7Y71 - chains P and C of the 5 polymer chains in the assembly; structure by electron microscopy, 3.12 A resolution.

# Chain P
Protein: Fab E7 light chain
Source organism: Homo sapiens
Notes: antibody fragment or engineered binder
Chain sequence (219 residues; numbered 1 to 219; the number before each row is that of its first residue):
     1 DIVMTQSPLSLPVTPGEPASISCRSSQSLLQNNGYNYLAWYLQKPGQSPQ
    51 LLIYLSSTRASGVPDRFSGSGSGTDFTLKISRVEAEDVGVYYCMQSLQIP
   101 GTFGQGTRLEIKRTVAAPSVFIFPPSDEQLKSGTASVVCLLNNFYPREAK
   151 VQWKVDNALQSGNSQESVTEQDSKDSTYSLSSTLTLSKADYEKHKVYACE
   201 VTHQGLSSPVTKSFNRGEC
Cystine bridges: C23-C93, C139-C199

# Chain C
Protein: Spike glycoprotein
Source organism: Homo sapiens
UniProt: P0DTC2 (SPIKE_SARS2); residue numbers follow UniProt; this construct covers 16-1213
Chain sequence (1198 residues; numbered 16 to 1213; the number before each row is that of its first residue):
    16 VNLTTRTQLPPAYTNSFTRGVYYPDKVFRSSVLHSTQDLFLPFFSNVTWF
    66 HAIHVSGTNGTKRFDNPVLPFNDGVYFASTEKSNIIRGWIFGTTLDSKTQ
   116 SLLIVNNATNVVIKVCEFQFCNDPFLGVYYHKNNKSWMESEFRVYSSANN
   166 CTFEYVSQPFLMDLEGKQGNFKNLREFVFKNIDGYFKIYSKHTPINLVRD
   216 LPQGFSALEPLVDLPIGINITRFQTLLALHRSYLTPGDSSSGWTAGAAAY
   266 YVGYLQPRTFLLKYNENGTITDAVDCALDPLSETKCTLKSFTVEKGIYQT
   316 SNFRVQPTESIVRFPNITNLCPFGEVFNATRFASVYAWNRKRISNCVADY
   366 SVLYNSASFSTFKCYGVSPTKLNDLCFTNVYADSFVIRGDEVRQIAPGQT
   416 GKIADYNYKLPDDFTGCVIAWNSNNLDSKVGGNYNYLYRLFRKSNLKPFE
   466 RDISTEIYQAGSTPCNGVEGFNCYFPLQSYGFQPTNGVGYQPYRVVVLSF
   516 ELLHAPATVCGPKKSTNLVKNKCVNFNFNGLTGTGVLTESNKKFLPFQQF
   566 GRDIADTTDAVRDPQTLEILDITPCSFGGVSVITPGTNTSNQVAVLYQDV
   616 NCTEVPVAIHADQLTPTWRVYSTGSNVFQTRAGCLIGAEHVNNSYECDIP
   666 IGAGICASYQTQTNSPRAAASVASQSIIAYTMSLGAENSVAYSNNSIAIP
   716 TNFTISVTTEILPVSMTKTSVDCTMYICGDSTECSNLLLQYGSFCTQLNR
   766 ALTGIAVEQDKNTQEVFAQVKQIYKTPPIKDFGGFNFSQILPDPSKPSKR
   816 SPIEDLLFNKVTLADAGFIKQYGDCLGDIAARDLICAQKFNGLTVLPPLL
   866 TDEMIAQYTSALLAGTITSGWTFGAGPALQIPFPMQMAYRFNGIGVTQNV
   916 LYENQKLIANQFNSAIGKIQDSLSSTPSALGKLQDVVNQNAQALNTLVKQ
   966 LSSNFGAISSVLNDILSRLDPPEAEVQIDRLITGRLQSLQTYVTQQLIRA
  1016 AEIRASANLAATKMSECVLGQSKRVDFCGKGYHLMSFPQSAPHGVVFLHV
  1066 TYVPAQEKNFTTAPAICHDGKAHFPREGVFVSNGTHWFVTQRNFYEPQII
  1116 TTDNTFVSGNCDVVIGIVNNTVYDPLQPELDSFKEELDKYFKNHTSPDVD
  1166 LGDISGINASVVNIQKEIDRLNEVAKNLNESLIDLQELGKYEQYIKWP
Disordered / not traced: 16-25, 67-79, 96-98, 141-156, 177-186, 246-260, 621-640, 673-686, 829-852, 1147-1213
Construct notes: engineered mutation A683 (Arg in P0DTC2), A685 (Arg in P0DTC2), P817 (Phe in P0DTC2), P892 (Ala in P0DTC2), P899 (Ala in P0DTC2), P942 (Ala in P0DTC2), P986 (Lys in P0DTC2), P987 (Val in P0DTC2)
UniProt features mapped onto this chain:
  - region: N280 to C301 (Putative superantigen), R403 to D405 (Integrin-binding motif), N448 to F456 (Immunodominant HLA epitope recognized by the CD8+), P681, R682, A684 (Putative superantigen), S816 to Y837 (Fusion peptide 1), K835 to F855 (Fusion peptide 2), D1163 to E1202 (Heptad repeat 2)
  - site: R815, S816 (Cleavage)
  - glycosylation: N17 (N-linked (GlcNAc...) (complex) asparagine), N61 (N-linked (GlcNAc...) (hybrid) asparagine), N74 (N-linked (GlcNAc...) (complex) asparagine), N122 (N-linked (GlcNAc...) (hybrid) asparagine), N149 (N-linked (GlcNAc...) (complex) asparagine), N165 (N-linked (GlcNAc...) (complex) asparagine), N234 (N-linked (GlcNAc...) (high mannose) asparagine), N282 (N-linked (GlcNAc...) (complex) asparagine), T323 (O-linked (GalNAc) threonine), S325 (O-linked (HexNAc...) serine), N331 (N-linked (GlcNAc...) (complex) asparagine), N343 (N-linked (GlcNAc...) (complex) asparagine), N603 (N-linked (GlcNAc...) (hybrid) asparagine), N616 (N-linked (GlcNAc...) (complex) asparagine), N657 (N-linked (GlcNAc...) (complex) asparagine), T676 (O-linked (GlcNAc...) threonine), T678 (O-linked (GlcNAc...) threonine), N709 (N-linked (GlcNAc...) (high mannose) asparagine), N717 (N-linked (GlcNAc...) (hybrid) asparagine), N801 (N-linked (GlcNAc...) (hybrid) asparagine) and 6 more in UniProt
  - natural variant: L18 (L18F: In strain: Beta/B.1.351, Gamma/P.1 and 1 more), T19 (T19I: In strain: Omicron/BQ.1.1, Omicron/XBB.1.5 and 1 more; T19R: In strain: Delta/B.1.617.2, Omicron/BA.2 and 4 more), T20 (T20N: In strain: Gamma/P.1), L24 to A27 (sequence variant, change not given here; In strain: Omicron/BA.2, Omicron/BA.2.12.1 and 6 more), P26 (P26S: In strain: Gamma/P.1), Q52 (Q52H: In strain: Omicron/EG.5.1), A67 (A67V: In strain: Eta/B.1.525, Omicron/BA.1), H69 to V70 (deletion: In strain: Alpha/B.1.1.7, Eta/B.1.525 and 5 more), G75 (G75V: In strain: Lambda/C.37), T76 (T76I: In strain: Lambda/C.37), D80 (D80A: In strain: Beta/B.1.351), V83 (V83A: In strain: Omicron/XBB.1.5, Omicron/EG.5.1), 80 further natural variant entries in UniProt
  - mutagenesis: H69 to V70 (Increased incorporation of cleaved spike into virions), N121 (N121Q: Partial loss of biliverdin affinity), R190 (R190K: Partial loss of biliverdin affinity), N234 (N234Q: Increased resistance to neutralizing antibodies), N331 (N331Q: Reduced viral infectivity), N343 (N343Q: Reduced viral infectivity), L452 (L452R: Increased resistance to neutralizing antibodies. Decreases HLA binding to NF9 epitope. Increased binding affinity to human ACE2), Y453 (Y453F: Decreased HLA binding to NF9 epitope. Increased binding affinity to human ACE2), A475 (A475V: Increased resistance to neutralizing antibodies), V483 (V483A: Increased resistance to neutralizing antibodies), E484 (E484D: Increased replication in human TMEM106B overexpressing cells), F490 (F490L: Increased resistance to neutralizing antibodies and human covalescent sera neutralization), 13 further mutagenesis entries in UniProt
Cystine bridges: C131-C166, C291-C301, C336-C361, C379-C432, C391-C525, C538-C590, C617-C649, C662-C671, C738-C760, C743-C749, C1032-C1043, C1082-C1126
Glycans and other covalent adducts: N-acetylglucosamine (NAG) linked to N282, N616, N657, N709, N717, N801, N1074, N1098, N1134
Reported in the primary citation:
  - mutagenesis - R408S: decreased binding to E7 (proposed by the authors, not directly observed)

# How chain P and chain C interact
Pairs across the interface - 7 pairs, chain P then chain C:
  G34(P) - G485(C)
  G34(P) - F486(C)
  Y35(P) - F486(C)  hydrophobic
  S70(P) - V483(C)
  S72(P) - Q493(C)
  T74(P) - Q493(C)
  D75(P) - Q493(C)  hydrogen bond
Other interface residues (no listed pair), chain P (9 interface residues in all): V3, L30, G71
Other interface residues (no listed pair), chain C (6 interface residues in all): Y489, Q498

# In short
9 residues of chain P face 6 of chain C across their interface; the contacts include 1 hydrogen bond. Its one
hydrogen-bonded contact is D75(P)-Q493(C). N-acetylglucosamine is covalently linked to N282(C), N616(C),
N657(C), N709(C), N717(C) and N801(C) and 3 more. From the paper: R408S of chain C reduces binding to E7.
Here chain P is Fab E7 light chain and chain C is Spike glycoprotein, both from Homo sapiens. Entry 7Y71
(SARS-CoV-2 spike glycoprotein trimer complexed with Fab fragment of anti-RBD antibody E7) was determined by
electron microscopy together with 7Y72 from the same study.
